PDB entry 1RUI | X-ray diffraction, 3.00 A resolution | chains 3 and 4 of the 4 polymer chains in the assembly

== Chain 3 ==
Protein: Rhinovirus 14
Organism: Human rhinovirus 14
Notes: engineered mutation(s): S(1)223G
UniProtKB: P03303 (POLG_HRV14); residues 1-236 here correspond to UniProt positions 331-566 (UniProt number = residue number + 330)
Amino-acid sequence (236 residues; numbered 1 to 236; the number before each row is that of its first residue):
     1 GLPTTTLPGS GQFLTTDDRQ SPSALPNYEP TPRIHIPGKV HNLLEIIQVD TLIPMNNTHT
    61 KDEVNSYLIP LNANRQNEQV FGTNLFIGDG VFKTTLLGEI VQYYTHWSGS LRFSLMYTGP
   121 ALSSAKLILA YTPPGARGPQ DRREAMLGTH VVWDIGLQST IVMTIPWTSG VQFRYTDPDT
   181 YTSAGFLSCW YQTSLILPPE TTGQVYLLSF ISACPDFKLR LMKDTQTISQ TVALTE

== Chain 4 ==
Protein: Rhinovirus 14
Organism: Human rhinovirus 14
Notes: engineered mutation(s): S(1)223G
UniProtKB: P03303 (POLG_HRV14); residue numbers follow UniProt; this construct covers 1-68
Amino-acid sequence (68 residues; row label = number of the first residue in the row):
     1 GAQVSTQKSG SHENQNILTN GSNQTFTVIN YYKDAASTSS AGQSLSMDPS KFTEPVKDLM
    61 LKGAPALN
Disordered / not traced: 1-28

== Interface between chain 3 and chain 4 ==
Residue-residue contacts (32):
  Asp-18(3) with Ser-39(4); Ser-40(4), hydrogen bond (side chain-backbone)
  Arg-19(3) with Ser-39(4)
  Gln-20(3) with Ile-29(4); Asn-30(4), hydrogen bond; Tyr-31(4); Tyr-32(4); Ser-37(4)
  Ser-21(3) with Tyr-32(4); Ser-37(4), hydrogen bond (backbone-side chain)
  Pro-22(3) with Tyr-32(4)
  Ser-23(3) with Asp-34(4); Ser-37(4)
  Pro-26(3) with Asp-34(4)
  Asn-27(3) with Asp-34(4), hydrogen bond (backbone-side chain)
  Gly-38(3) with Phe-52(4)
  Lys-39(3) with Lys-51(4), hydrogen bond (backbone-side chain); Phe-52(4)
  Val-40(3) with Phe-52(4), hydrophobic
  His-41(3) with Ser-44(4); Ser-46(4); Met-47(4)
  Asn-42(3) with Met-47(4)
  Glu-45(3) with Met-47(4); Asp-48(4), hydrogen bond (side chain-backbone); Pro-49(4)
  Gln-48(3) with Thr-53(4)
  Val-49(3) with Phe-52(4), hydrophobic; Thr-53(4)
  Gln-158(3) with Pro-65(4); Ala-66(4), hydrogen bond (side chain-backbone); Leu-67(4), hydrogen bond (side chain-backbone)
Other interface residues (no listed pair), chain 3 (20 interface residues in all): Leu-25, Leu-44, Leu-157
Other interface residues (no listed pair), chain 4 (21 interface residues in all): Thr-38, Gln-43

== Overview ==
20 residues of chain 3 face 21 of chain 4 across their interface, with 8 hydrogen bonds. Polar contacts
include Asp-18(3)/Ser-40(4), Gln-20(3)/Asn-30(4) and Ser-21(3)/Ser-37(4).
Chain 3 is Rhinovirus 14 and chain 4 is Rhinovirus 14, both from Human rhinovirus 14; the structure,
Rhinovirus 14 mutant S1223G complexed with antiviral compound win 52084, was determined by X-ray diffraction
together with 1RUC, 1RUD, 1RUE, 1RUF, 1RUG, 1RUH and 1RUJ from the same study.
